Entry 5EGF (X-ray diffraction, 2.29 A resolution); this record covers chains B and C of the 4 polymer chains in the assembly.

[Chain B (and C)]
Protein: TqaA
Source organism: Penicillium aethiopicum
Notes: fragment: C-terminal domain residues 3595-4074; chain C of this document is another copy of the same molecule, construct and numbering; everything in this record applies to it too
UniProt: F1CWE4 (F1CWE4_9EURO); residues 8-487 here correspond to UniProt positions 3595-4074 (UniProt number = residue number + 3587)
Sequence (486 residues; row label = number of the first residue in the row):
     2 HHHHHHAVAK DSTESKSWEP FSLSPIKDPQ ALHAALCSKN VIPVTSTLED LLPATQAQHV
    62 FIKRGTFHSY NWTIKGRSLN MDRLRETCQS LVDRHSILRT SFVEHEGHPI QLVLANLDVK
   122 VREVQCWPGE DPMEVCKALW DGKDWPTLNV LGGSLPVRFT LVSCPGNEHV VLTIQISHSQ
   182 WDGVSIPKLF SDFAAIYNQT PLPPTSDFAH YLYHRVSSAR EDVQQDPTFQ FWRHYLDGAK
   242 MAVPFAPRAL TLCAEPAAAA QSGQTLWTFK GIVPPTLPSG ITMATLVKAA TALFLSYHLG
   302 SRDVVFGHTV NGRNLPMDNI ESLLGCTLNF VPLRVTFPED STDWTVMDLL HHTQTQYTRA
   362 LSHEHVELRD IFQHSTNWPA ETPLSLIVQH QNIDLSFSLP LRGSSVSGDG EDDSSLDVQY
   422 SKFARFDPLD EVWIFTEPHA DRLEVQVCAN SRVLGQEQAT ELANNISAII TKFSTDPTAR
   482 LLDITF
Unresolved in the structure: 2-19, 251-262, 403-414, 487 (chain C: 2-19, 249-263, 406-414)
Differences from the reference sequence: expression tag (2-7); engineered mutation A35 (Lys3622 in F1CWE4), A36 (Glu3623 in F1CWE4)
Modified / non-standard residues: Mse82, Mse134, Mse242, Mse284, Mse318, Mse348 (selenomethionine; parent Met)

[Chain B / chain C interface]
Residue-residue contacts (41; chain B residue first):
  G239(B) - R303(C)  hydrogen bond (backbone-side chain)
  K241(B) - S297(C)
  K241(B) - G301(C)
  K241(B) - S302(C)
  K241(B) - R303(C)
  A243(B) - H299(C)
  A243(B) - L300(C)
  A243(B) - G301(C)
  V244(B) - Y298(C)
  V244(B) - H299(C)  hydrogen bond (backbone-backbone)
  P245(B) - H299(C)
  F246(B) - F295(C)  hydrophobic
  F246(B) - H299(C)
  F246(B) - Q459(C)
  F246(B) - E462(C)
  F246(B) - L463(C)
  F246(B) - N466(C)
  P248(B) - Q459(C)
  R249(B) - E458(C)
  R249(B) - E462(C)
  A250(B) - E458(C)
  F295(B) - F246(C)  hydrophobic
  S297(B) - K241(C)
  Y298(B) - V244(C)
  H299(B) - A243(C)
  H299(B) - V244(C)  hydrogen bond (side chain-backbone)
  H299(B) - P245(C)
  L300(B) - A243(C)
  L300(B) - L300(C)  hydrophobic
  G301(B) - K241(C)
  G301(B) - A243(C)
  R303(B) - G239(C)  hydrogen bond (side chain-backbone)
  R303(B) - K241(C)
  E458(B) - P248(C)
  E458(B) - R453(C)  salt bridge
  Q459(B) - F246(C)
  Q459(B) - A247(C)  hydrogen bond (side chain-backbone)
  Q459(B) - P248(C)
  E462(B) - F246(C)
  L463(B) - F246(C)
  N466(B) - F246(C)
Interface residues without a listed pair, chain B (27 interface residues in all): Mse242, A247, S302, D304, E340, L455
Interface residues without a listed pair, chain C (25 interface residues in all): Mse242, D304, L455

[Summary]
The interface between chain B and chain C involves 27 residues on one side and 25 on the other, with 5
hydrogen bonds and 1 salt bridge. Among the polar pairs are E458(B)-R453(C), G239(B)-R303(C) and
H299(B)-V244(C).
Both chains are TqaA (Penicillium aethiopicum). Entry 5EGF (The crystal structure of SeMet-CT) was determined
by X-ray diffraction (same publication as 5EJD, 5DIJ and 5DLK).
